PDB entry 3FKI | X-ray diffraction, 3.88 A resolution | chains D and G of the 12 polymer chains in the assembly

# Chain D
Name: DNA-directed RNA polymerase II subunit RPB4
Organism: Saccharomyces cerevisiae
UniProt: P20433 (RPB4_YEAST); residues 1-221 here = UniProt positions 1-221
Amino-acid sequence (221 residues; row label = number of the first residue in the row):
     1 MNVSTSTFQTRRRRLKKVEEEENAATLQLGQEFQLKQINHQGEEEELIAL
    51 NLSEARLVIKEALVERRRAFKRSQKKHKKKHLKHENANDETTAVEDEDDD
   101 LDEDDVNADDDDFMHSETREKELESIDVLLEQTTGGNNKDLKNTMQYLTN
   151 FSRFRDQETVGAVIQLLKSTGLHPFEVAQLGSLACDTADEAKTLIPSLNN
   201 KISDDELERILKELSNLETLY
Not modelled in the structure: 1-3, 77-116
UniProt features mapped onto this chain:
  - modified residue: Met-1 (N-acetylmethionine), Thr-91 (Phosphothreonine), Thr-92 (Phosphothreonine)

# Chain G
Name: DNA-directed RNA polymerase II subunit RPB7
Organism: Saccharomyces cerevisiae
UniProt: P34087 (RPB7_YEAST); numbering as in UniProt (aligned over 1-171)
Amino-acid sequence (171 residues; row label = number of the first residue in the row):
     1 MFFIKDLSLNITLHPSFFGPRMKQYLKTKLLEEVEGSCTGKFGYILCVLD
    51 YDNIDIQRGRILPTDGSAEFNVKYRAVVFKPFKGEVVDGTVVSCSQHGFE
   101 VQVGPMKVFVTKHLMPQDLTFNAGSNPPSYQSSEDVITIKSRIRVKIEGC
   151 ISQVSSIHAIGSIKEDYLGAI
UniProt features mapped onto this chain:
  - mutagenesis: Val-108 to His-113 (Lowers nucleic-acid binding of RPB4-RPB7 by 10-fold; no effect on association with Pol II core complex; abolishes transcriptional activity of Pol II), Ile-151 to His-158 (No effect on nucleic-acid binding of RPB4-RPB7 and on association with Pol II core complex; abolishes transcriptional activity of Pol II)

# Chain D / chain G interface
Pairs across the interface - 88 pairs, chain D then chain G:
  Thr-5(D) / Leu-7(G)
  Thr-5(D) / Ser-8(G)
  Thr-5(D) / Leu-9(G)
  Thr-5(D) / Thr-39(G)
  Ser-6(D) / Leu-7(G)
  Ser-6(D) / Ser-8(G)  hydrogen bond (backbone-backbone)
  Ser-6(D) / Phe-42(G)
  Thr-7(D) / Leu-7(G)
  Thr-7(D) / Ser-8(G)  hydrogen bond (side chain-backbone)
  Thr-7(D) / Phe-42(G)
  Phe-8(D) / Lys-5(G)
  Phe-8(D) / Asp-6(G)
  Arg-13(D) / Lys-41(G)
  Asn-23(D) / Phe-82(G)
  Asn-23(D) / Lys-83(G)  hydrogen bond (backbone-backbone)
  Ala-24(D) / Lys-83(G)
  Ala-25(D) / Gly-84(G)
  Leu-29(D) / Phe-82(G)  hydrophobic
  Glu-32(D) / Lys-5(G)
  Glu-32(D) / Phe-42(G)
  Phe-33(D) / Phe-3(G)  hydrophobic
  Phe-33(D) / Lys-41(G)
  Phe-33(D) / Phe-42(G)
  Phe-33(D) / Lys-80(G)
  Gln-37(D) / Lys-5(G)
  Ile-38(D) / Asp-6(G)
  Asn-39(D) / Asp-6(G)  hydrogen bond
  Asn-39(D) / Arg-75(G)
  His-40(D) / Asp-6(G)
  His-40(D) / Leu-7(G)
  His-40(D) / Ser-8(G)
  His-40(D) / Lys-73(G)
  His-40(D) / Tyr-74(G)  hydrogen bond (side chain-backbone)
  Glu-45(D) / Arg-75(G)  salt bridge
  Leu-47(D) / Phe-3(G)  hydrophobic
  Ile-48(D) / Phe-3(G)
  Ile-48(D) / Ile-4(G)
  Ala-49(D) / Phe-2(G)
  Leu-50(D) / Met-1(G)
  Leu-50(D) / Phe-2(G)  hydrogen bond (backbone-backbone)
  Leu-50(D) / Ile-4(G)  hydrophobic
  Leu-52(D) / Met-1(G)  hydrophobic
  Ala-55(D) / Phe-2(G)  hydrophobic
  Val-58(D) / Leu-49(G)
  Val-58(D) / Val-77(G)  hydrophobic
  Ile-59(D) / Val-77(G)  hydrophobic
  Ala-62(D) / Leu-49(G)  hydrophobic
  Leu-63(D) / Cys-47(G)  hydrophobic
  Arg-66(D) / Leu-31(G)
  Arg-66(D) / Glu-35(G)  salt bridge
  Arg-66(D) / Cys-47(G)
  Arg-66(D) / Val-48(G)  hydrogen bond (side chain-backbone)
  Ser-73(D) / Gln-24(G)
  Thr-134(D) / Glu-35(G)
  Asn-138(D) / Glu-35(G)
  Asn-138(D) / Gly-36(G)
  Asn-138(D) / Leu-46(G)  hydrogen bond (side chain-backbone)
  Asp-140(D) / Gly-36(G)
  Asp-140(D) / Pro-105(G)
  Leu-141(D) / Leu-46(G)
  Leu-141(D) / Cys-47(G)  hydrophobic
  Asn-143(D) / Gln-102(G)
  Asn-143(D) / Gly-104(G)
  Thr-144(D) / Phe-2(G)
  Thr-144(D) / Leu-46(G)
  Thr-144(D) / Pro-105(G)
  Tyr-147(D) / Val-87(G)
  Tyr-147(D) / Asp-88(G)  hydrogen bond (side chain-backbone)
  Tyr-147(D) / Gly-89(G)
  Tyr-147(D) / Val-103(G)
  Tyr-147(D) / Gly-104(G)
  Phe-151(D) / Asp-88(G)
  Phe-151(D) / Thr-90(G)
  Phe-151(D) / Arg-142(G)
  Phe-175(D) / Met-1(G)
  Phe-175(D) / Glu-85(G)
  Ala-178(D) / Met-1(G)
  Gln-179(D) / Met-1(G)
  Gln-179(D) / Glu-85(G)
  Gln-179(D) / Val-86(G)  hydrogen bond (side chain-backbone)
  Ser-182(D) / Met-1(G)
  Leu-183(D) / Val-86(G)
  Leu-183(D) / Asp-88(G)
  Ala-184(D) / Arg-144(G)  hydrogen bond (backbone-side chain)
  Asp-189(D) / Tyr-167(G)
  Glu-190(D) / Tyr-167(G)
  Leu-194(D) / Val-86(G)
  Leu-194(D) / Leu-168(G)  hydrophobic
Also at the interface, not in a pair above, chain D (51 interface residues in all): Ser-4, Gln-9, Glu-22, Gly-30, Ala-69, Leu-148
Also at the interface, not in a pair above, chain G (48 interface residues in all): Asn-10, Ser-37, Tyr-44, Asp-50, Tyr-51, Asp-52

# In short
The interface between chain D and chain G involves 51 residues on one side and 48 on the other; the contacts
include 11 hydrogen bonds and 2 salt bridges. Among the polar pairs are Glu-45(D)/Arg-75(G),
Arg-66(D)/Glu-35(G) and Thr-7(D)/Ser-8(G).
Here chain D is DNA-directed RNA polymerase II subunit RPB4 and chain G is DNA-directed RNA polymerase II
subunit RPB7, both from Saccharomyces cerevisiae. Entry 3FKI (12-Subunit RNA Polymerase II Refined with Zn-SAD
data) was determined by X-ray diffraction.
